PDB entry 8F0K | electron microscopy, 1.90 A resolution | chains A and B of the 7 polymer chains in the assembly

# Chain A
Name: Guanine nucleotide-binding protein G(s) subunit alpha isoforms short
Source organism: Homo sapiens
UniProtKB: P63092 (GNAS2_HUMAN); residue numbers follow UniProt; this construct covers 1-394
Sequence (394 residues; row label = number of the first residue in the row):
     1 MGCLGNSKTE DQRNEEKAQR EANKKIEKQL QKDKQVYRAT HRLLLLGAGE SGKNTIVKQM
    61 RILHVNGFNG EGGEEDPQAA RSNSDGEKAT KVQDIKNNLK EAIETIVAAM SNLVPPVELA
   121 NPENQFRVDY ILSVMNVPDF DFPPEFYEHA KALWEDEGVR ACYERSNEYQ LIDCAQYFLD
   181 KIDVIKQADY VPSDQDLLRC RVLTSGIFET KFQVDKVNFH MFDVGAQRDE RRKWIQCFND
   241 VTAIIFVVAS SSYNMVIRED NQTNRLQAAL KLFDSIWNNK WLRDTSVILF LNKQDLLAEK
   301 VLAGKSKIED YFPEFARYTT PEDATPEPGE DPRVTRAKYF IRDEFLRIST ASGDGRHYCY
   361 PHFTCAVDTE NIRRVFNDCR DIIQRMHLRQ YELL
Unresolved in the structure: 1-10, 61-203, 251-263
Sequence notes: engineered mutation Asn54 (Ser in P63092), Ala226 (Gly in P63092), Ala268 (Glu in P63092), Lys271 (Asn in P63092), Asp274 (Lys in P63092), Lys280 (Arg in P63092), Asp284 (Thr in P63092), Thr285 (Ile in P63092)

# Chain B
Name: Guanine nucleotide-binding protein G(I)/G(S)/G(T) subunit beta-1
Source organism: Homo sapiens
UniProtKB: P62873 (GBB1_HUMAN); numbering as in UniProt (aligned over 2-340)
Sequence (350 residues; numbered -9 to 340; the number before each row is that of its first residue; numbers below 1 keep their minus sign (Met-9 is residue -9)):
    -9 MHHHHHHGSS GSELDQLRQE AEQLKNQIRD ARKACADATL SQITNNIDPV GRIQMRTRRT
    51 LRGHLAKIYA MHWGTDSRLL VSASQDGKLI IWDSYTTNKV HAIPLRSSWV MTCAYAPSGN
   111 YVACGGLDNI CSIYNLKTRE GNVRVSRELA GHTGYLSCCR FLDDNQIVTS SGDTTCALWD
   171 IETGQQTTTF TGHTGDVMSL SLAPDTRLFV SGACDASAKL WDVREGMCRQ TFTGHESDIN
   231 AICFFPNGNA FATGSDDATC RLFDLRADQE LMTYSHDNII CGITSVSFSK SGRLLLAGYD
   291 DFNCNVWDAL KADRAGVLAG HDNRVSCLGV TDDGMAVATG SWDSFLKIWN
Unresolved in the structure: -9 to 1
Sequence notes: expression tag (-9 to 1)
Curated features (UniProtKB/Swiss-Prot):
  - modified residue: Ser2 (N-acetylserine), His266 (Phosphohistidine)
  - natural variant: Leu30 (L30F: In MRD42; uncertain significance), Arg52 (R52G: In MRD42), Gly64 (G64V: In MRD42), Asp76 (D76E: In MRD42; D76G: In MRD42), Gly77 (G77S: In MRD42), Lys78 (K78R: In MRD42), Ile80 (I80N: In MRD42; I80T: In MRD42), His91 (H91R: In MRD42; uncertain significance), Ala92 (A92T: In MRD42), Pro94 (P94S: In MRD42), Leu95 (L95P: In MRD42), Arg96 (R96L: In MRD42), 5 further natural variant entries in UniProt

# Chain A / chain B interface
Pairs across the interface (62; chain A residue first):
  Glu16(A) with Thr86(B); Asn88(B)
  Gln19(A) with Asp83(B), hydrogen bond; Thr86(B), hydrogen bond; Asn88(B), hydrogen bond
  Asn23(A) with Asn88(B); Lys89(B), hydrogen bond (side chain-backbone)
  Ile26(A) with Lys89(B); Val90(B); His91(B); Ala92(B), hydrophobic
  Glu27(A) with Lys89(B), salt bridge
  Leu30(A) with Lys89(B)
  Asp33(A) with Leu55(B); Lys78(B), salt bridge
  Lys34(A) with Leu55(B)
  Tyr37(A) with Ala56(B); Asp76(B)
  Arg38(A) with Leu55(B), hydrogen bond (side chain-backbone)
  Gly206(A) with Leu117(B); Asp118(B); Asn119(B)
  Ile207(A) with Trp99(B); Leu117(B)
  Phe222(A) with Trp99(B)
  Ala226(A) with Asn119(B), hydrogen bond (backbone-side chain); Thr143(B); Gly144(B)
  Gln227(A) with Leu117(B), hydrogen bond (side chain-backbone); Asn119(B), hydrogen bond; Gly144(B); Tyr145(B), hydrogen bond (side chain-backbone)
  Arg228(A) with Gly162(B), hydrogen bond (side chain-backbone); Asp163(B); Thr164(B); Gly185(B); Asp186(B), salt bridge
  Arg232(A) with Cys204(B), hydrogen bond (side chain-backbone); Asp228(B), salt bridge
  Lys233(A) with Tyr145(B); Met188(B); Cys204(B); Asp228(B), salt bridge; Asn230(B), hydrogen bond; Asp246(B), salt bridge
  Trp234(A) with Leu117(B), hydrophobic
  Gln236(A) with Tyr59(B); Arg314(B), hydrogen bond; Trp332(B)
  Cys237(A) with Lys57(B), hydrogen bond (backbone-side chain); Tyr59(B), hydrogen bond; Gln75(B), hydrogen bond; Trp99(B); Met101(B), hydrophobic
  Phe238(A) with Trp99(B), hydrophobic; Leu117(B), hydrophobic
  Asn239(A) with Lys57(B), hydrogen bond; Trp332(B)
  Asp240(A) with Lys57(B), salt bridge
  Trp281(A) with Asp290(B); Arg314(B); Trp332(B), hydrophobic
Other interface residues (no listed pair), chain A (31 interface residues in all): Arg20, Ala22, Thr204, Glu230, Val241, Lys280
Other interface residues (no listed pair), chain B (39 interface residues in all): Gly53, Ile80, Thr87, Thr184

# In short
Chain A and chain B form an interface of 31 and 39 residues respectively, with 17 hydrogen bonds and 7 salt
bridges. Among the polar pairs are Glu27(A)-Lys89(B), Asp33(A)-Lys78(B) and Arg228(A)-Asp186(B).
Here chain A is Guanine nucleotide-binding protein G(s) subunit alpha isoforms short and chain B is Guanine
nucleotide-binding protein G(I)/G(S)/G(T) subunit beta-1, both from Homo sapiens. Entry 8F0K (Human Amylin3
Receptor in complex with Gs and Pramlintide analogue peptide San385) was determined by electron microscopy
together with 8F0J, 8F2A and 8F2B from the same study.
